2KBS - chains A and B; structure by solution NMR.

[Chain A]
Name: Harmonin
Organism: Homo sapiens
Notes: fragment: PDZ2 domain
UniProt: Q9Y6N9 (USH1C_HUMAN); residues 9-100 here correspond to UniProt positions 208-299 (UniProt number = residue number + 199)
Amino-acid sequence (92 residues; row label = number of the first residue in the row):
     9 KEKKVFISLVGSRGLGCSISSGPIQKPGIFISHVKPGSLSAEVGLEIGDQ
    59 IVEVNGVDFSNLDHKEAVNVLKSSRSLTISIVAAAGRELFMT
UniProt features mapped onto this chain:
  - modified residue: Ser20 (Phosphoserine)
Reported in the primary citation:
  - specificity-determining residues: Lys43, Lys73 (proposed by the authors, not directly observed)

[Chain B]
Name: octameric peptide from Cadherin-23
Organism: Homo sapiens
Notes: fragment: carboxyl tail
UniProt: Q9H251 (CAD23_HUMAN); residues 111-118 here correspond to UniProt positions 3347-3354 (UniProt number = residue number + 3236)
Amino-acid sequence (8 residues; row label = number of the first residue in the row):
   111 TPLEITEL

[Chain A / chain B interface]
Pairs across the interface - 22 pairs, chain A then chain B:
  Leu23(A) - Leu118(B)
  Gly24(A) - Leu118(B)
  Cys25(A) - Leu118(B)
  Ser26(A) - Thr116(B)
  Ser26(A) - Glu117(B)
  Ile27(A) - Ile115(B)
  Ile27(A) - Thr116(B)
  Ile27(A) - Leu118(B)
  Ser28(A) - Leu113(B)
  Ser28(A) - Glu114(B)
  Ser28(A) - Ile115(B)
  Ser29(A) - Leu113(B)
  Ser29(A) - Glu114(B)
  Gly30(A) - Leu113(B)
  Pro31(A) - Leu113(B)
  Ser40(A) - Ile115(B)
  His72(A) - Glu114(B)
  His72(A) - Thr116(B)
  Val76(A) - Thr116(B)
  Val76(A) - Leu118(B)
  Lys80(A) - Glu117(B)
  Lys80(A) - Leu118(B)
Other interface residues (no listed pair), chain A (15 interface residues in all): Gly22, Lys43
The authors on this interface:
  - interface residues, chain A: Leu23(A), Gly24(A), Cys25(A), Lys43(A), His72(A), Val76(A), Lys80(A)

[In short]
Chain A and chain B form an interface of 15 and 6 residues respectively. The paper reports interface residues
Leu23(A), Gly24(A) and Cys25(A) among others; specificity determinants Lys43(A) and Lys73(A).
Chain A is Harmonin and chain B is octameric peptide from Cadherin-23, both from Homo sapiens; the structure,
Solution structure of harmonin PDZ2 in complex with the carboxyl tail peptide of cadherin23, was determined by
solution NMR together with 2KBR from the same study.
